Entry 9QPR (electron microscopy, 3.56 A resolution); this record covers chains C and B of the 3 polymer chains in the assembly.

Chain C (and B):
Name: Multidrug resistance protein MdtF
Source organism: Escherichia coli K-12
Notes: chain B of this document is another copy of the same molecule, construct and numbering; everything in this record applies to it too
UniProtKB: P37637 (MDTF_ECOLI); residue numbers follow UniProt; this construct covers 1-1037
Sequence (1055 residues; numbered 1 to 1055; the number before each row is that of its first residue):
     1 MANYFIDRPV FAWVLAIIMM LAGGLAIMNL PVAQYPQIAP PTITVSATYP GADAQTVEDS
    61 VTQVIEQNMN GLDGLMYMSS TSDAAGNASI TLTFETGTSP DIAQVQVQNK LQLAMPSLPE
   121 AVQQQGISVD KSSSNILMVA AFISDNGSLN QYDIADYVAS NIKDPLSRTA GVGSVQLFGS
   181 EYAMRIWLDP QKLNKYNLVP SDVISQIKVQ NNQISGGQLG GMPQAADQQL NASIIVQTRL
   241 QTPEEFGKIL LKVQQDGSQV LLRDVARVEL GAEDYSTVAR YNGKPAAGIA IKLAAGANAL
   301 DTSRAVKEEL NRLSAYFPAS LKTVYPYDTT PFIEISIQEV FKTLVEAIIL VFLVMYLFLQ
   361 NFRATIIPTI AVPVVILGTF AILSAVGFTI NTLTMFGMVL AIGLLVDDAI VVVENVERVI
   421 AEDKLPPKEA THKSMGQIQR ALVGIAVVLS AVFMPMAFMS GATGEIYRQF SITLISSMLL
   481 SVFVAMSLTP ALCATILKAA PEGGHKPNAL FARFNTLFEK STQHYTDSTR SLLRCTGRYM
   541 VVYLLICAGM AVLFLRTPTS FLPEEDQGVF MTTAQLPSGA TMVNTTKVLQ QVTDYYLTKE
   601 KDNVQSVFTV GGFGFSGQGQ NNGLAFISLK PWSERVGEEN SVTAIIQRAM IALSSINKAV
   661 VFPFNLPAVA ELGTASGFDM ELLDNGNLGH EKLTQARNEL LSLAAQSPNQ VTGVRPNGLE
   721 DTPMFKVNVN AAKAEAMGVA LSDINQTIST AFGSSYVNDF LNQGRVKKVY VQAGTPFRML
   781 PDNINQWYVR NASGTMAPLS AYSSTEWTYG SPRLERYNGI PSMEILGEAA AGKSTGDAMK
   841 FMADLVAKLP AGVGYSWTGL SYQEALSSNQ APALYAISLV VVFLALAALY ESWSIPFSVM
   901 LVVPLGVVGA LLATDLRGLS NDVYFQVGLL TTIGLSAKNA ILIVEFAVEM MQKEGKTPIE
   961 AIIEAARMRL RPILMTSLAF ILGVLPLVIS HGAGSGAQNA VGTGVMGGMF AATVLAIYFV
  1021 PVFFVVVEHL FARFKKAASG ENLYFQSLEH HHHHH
Not modelled in the structure: 1, 500-512, 1031-1055 (chain B: 1, 502-513, 711-714, 866-867, 1031-1055)
Differences from the reference sequence: expression tag (1038-1055)
Small-molecule neighbours:
  - phosphatidylethanolamine (PTY), molecule 1: Asn3, Tyr4, Arg8
  - phosphatidylethanolamine (PTY), molecule 2: Tyr4, Phe5, Leu15, Ile18, Ala22, Leu25, Ala26, Asn29, Ala381, Ile382, Ser384, Ala385, Val386, Phe483
  - phosphatidylethanolamine (PTY), molecule 3: Tyr4, Arg8, Phe11
  - phosphatidylethanolamine (PTY), molecule 4: Phe11, Val14, Ile18, Leu21, Ala22, Leu25
  - phosphatidylethanolamine (PTY), molecule 5: Ile382, Val386, Phe388, Met454, Phe458, Arg468, Ile472, Ile475, Ser476, Leu479, Leu480, Val482, Phe483
  - phosphatidylethanolamine (PTY), molecule 6: Arg440, Val443, Gly444, Val447, Ser450, Ala451, Met454, Pro455, Ile877, Ser878, Val881, Ala885, Ala888, Leu889
What the authors report for this chain:
  - catalytic residues: Asp407, Asp408, Lys938, Arg969 (by similarity / conservation)
  - contacts within the chain: Asp407-Lys938 (from molecular simulation)

Interface between chain C and chain B:
Contacting residue pairs - 112 pairs, chain C then chain B:
  Tyr49(C) with Gln213(B)
  Pro50(C) with Ser215(B)
  Gly51(C) with Ser215(B); Gly217(B), hydrogen bond (backbone-backbone)
  Ala52(C) with Ser215(B)
  Asp53(C) with Gly217(B); Ser233(B); Ile234(B); Ile235(B)
  Thr56(C) with Gln213(B)
  Asp59(C) with Arg239(B), hydrogen bond (backbone-side chain); Leu761(B); Val766(B)
  Ser60(C) with Gln213(B), hydrogen bond
  Gln63(C) with Gly764(B), hydrogen bond (side chain-backbone); Arg765(B); Val766(B)
  Glu66(C) with Arg168(B)
  Gln67(C) with Asp164(B); Arg765(B); Val766(B)
  Met69(C) with Arg168(B), hydrogen bond (backbone-side chain)
  Asn70(C) with Ser167(B)
  Gly71(C) with Ser167(B)
  Asp73(C) with Lys131(B), salt bridge
  Leu75(C) with Arg168(B)
  Met78(C) with Arg168(B)
  Val105(C) with Val105(B), hydrophobic
  Gln106(C) with Lys131(B), hydrogen bond
  Asn109(C) with Val105(B); Gln108(B)
  Lys110(C) with Val129(B)
  Gln112(C) with Gln112(B)
  Leu113(C) with Gln108(B); Gln112(B); Ile127(B)
  Pro116(C) with Gln123(B)
  Trp187(C) with Pro223(B), hydrophobic
  Tyr275(C) with Met222(B); Pro223(B), hydrophobic
  Ser276(C) with Met222(B)
  Thr581(C) with Gln224(B); Gln228(B), hydrogen bond (side chain-backbone); Gln229(B); Leu230(B)
  Met582(C) with Met222(B), hydrophobic; Gln224(B)
  Asn584(C) with Gln229(B), hydrogen bond
  Gln620(C) with Gln218(B); Gly221(B); Met222(B); Gln224(B), hydrogen bond; Asn231(B), hydrogen bond
  Asn685(C) with Tyr316(B)
  Asn687(C) with Gln763(B), hydrogen bond
  Pro723(C) with Ala232(B)
  Met724(C) with Ser233(B); Ile235(B), hydrophobic
  Phe725(C) with Leu219(B), hydrophobic; Ser233(B), hydrogen bond (backbone-backbone); Ile234(B); Ile235(B), hydrogen bond (backbone-backbone)
  Lys726(C) with Ile235(B)
  Val727(C) with Ile234(B), hydrophobic; Ile235(B), hydrogen bond (backbone-backbone); Val236(B)
  Ala732(C) with Leu250(B), hydrophobic; Gln259(B)
  Glu735(C) with Val253(B)
  Leu741(C) with Gln237(B)
  Asn745(C) with Ile214(B); Val236(B); Gln237(B), hydrogen bond
  Ile748(C) with Gly216(B); Val236(B), hydrophobic
  Ser749(C) with Ile214(B); Ser215(B), hydrogen bond (side chain-backbone)
  Phe752(C) with Gly216(B); Gly217(B); Gln218(B); Leu219(B), hydrophobic; Ile234(B), hydrophobic
  Gly753(C) with Gly216(B); Gly217(B)
  Thr775(C) with Pro223(B); Ala225(B)
  Arg778(C) with Leu219(B); Gly220(B), hydrogen bond (backbone-backbone); Gly221(B), hydrogen bond (side chain-backbone); Pro223(B), hydrogen bond (side chain-backbone)
  Met779(C) with Gly220(B); Gly221(B); Pro223(B); Gln224(B); Ala225(B); Gln228(B)
  Leu780(C) with Leu219(B)
  Pro781(C) with Leu219(B), hydrophobic
  Trp807(C) with Ala232(B), hydrophobic
  Asn818(C) with Arg168(B), hydrogen bond (backbone-side chain)
  Gly852(C) with Tyr316(B)
  Ile877(C) with Leu25(B), hydrophobic
  Leu884(C) with Val14(B); Ile17(B), hydrophobic; Ile18(B), hydrophobic
  Ala887(C) with Val10(B)
  Ala888(C) with Phe11(B), hydrophobic; Val14(B)
  Glu891(C) with Arg8(B); Val10(B)
  Trp893(C) with Val10(B); Trp13(B), hydrophobic
Other interface residues (no listed pair), chain C (78 interface residues in all): Val64, Ala84, Ser117, Pro119, Val278, Gly579, Ala580, Val583, Gly686, Val729, Ala731, Ala736, Ser742, Arg816, Gly854, Val880, Val881, Ser892
Other interface residues (no listed pair), chain B (62 interface residues in all): Leu21, Gln104, Leu111, Met115, Gln124, Val209, Gln210, Ala226, Asp227, Leu251, Lys252

Summary:
The interface between chain C and chain B involves 78 residues on one side and 62 on the other; the contacts
include 20 hydrogen bonds and 1 salt bridge. Polar pairs include Asp73(C)-Lys131(B), Asp59(C)-Arg239(B) and
Ser60(C)-Gln213(B). From the paper: catalytic residues Asp407(C), Asp408(C) and Lys938(C) among others;
contacts within the chain involving Asp407(C) and Lys938(C).
Chain C and chain B are both Multidrug resistance protein MdtF (Escherichia coli K-12); the structure, Single
particle cryo-EM structure of the multidrug efflux pump MdtF from Escherichia coli, was determined by electron
microscopy, deposited together with 9QPS and 9QPT.
